PDB entry 6QL2 | X-ray diffraction, 1.30 A resolution | chain A

[Chain A]
Molecule: Carbonic anhydrase 2
Source organism: Homo sapiens
Notes: EC 4.2.1.1; fragment: human carbonic anhydrase II
Reference sequence: P00918 (CAH2_HUMAN); the author numbering skips numbers that UniProt does not, so the offset changes along the chain: 1-125 = UniProt 1-125; 127-261 = UniProt 126-260
Chain sequence (260 residues; row label = number of the first residue in the row; note: 1 number in that range is skipped by the numbering (no residue carries it; nothing is unmodelled there)):
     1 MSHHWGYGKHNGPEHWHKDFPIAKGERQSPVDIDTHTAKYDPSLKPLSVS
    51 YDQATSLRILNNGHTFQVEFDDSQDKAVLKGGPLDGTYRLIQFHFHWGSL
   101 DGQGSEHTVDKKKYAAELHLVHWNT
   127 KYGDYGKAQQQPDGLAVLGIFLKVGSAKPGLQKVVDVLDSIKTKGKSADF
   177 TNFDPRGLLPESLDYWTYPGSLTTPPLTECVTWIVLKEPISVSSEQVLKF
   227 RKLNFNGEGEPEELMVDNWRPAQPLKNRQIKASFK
Disordered / not traced: 1-3
Sequence notes: engineered mutation Thr65 (Ala in P00918), Gln67 (Asn in P00918), Tyr131 (Phe130 in P00918), Gln135 (Val134 in P00918), Thr204 (Leu203 in P00918)
Ion coordination: Zn2+: His94, His96, His119 (together with 6-ethoxy-1,3-benzothiazole-2-sulfonamide)
Residues lining bound ligands:
  - bicine (BCN): Asp72, Ser73, Asp130, Tyr131, Gly132
  - 6-ethoxy-1,3-benzothiazole-2-sulfonamide (EZL): Gln92, His94, His96, Glu106, His119, Val121, Tyr131, Gln135, Val143, Ser197, Leu198, Thr199, Thr200, Pro201, Pro202, Trp209
From the paper describing this entry:
  - binding site for 6-ethoxy-1,3-benzothiazole-2-sulfonamide: Tyr131, Gln135

[Overview]
Ligands of chain A: bicine and 6-ethoxy-1,3-benzothiazole-2-sulfonamide. His94, His96 and His119 form the Zn2+
site. The paper reports a binding site for 6-ethoxy-1,3-benzothiazole-2-sulfonamide at Tyr131 and Gln135.
Chain A is Carbonic anhydrase 2 (Homo sapiens); the structure, Crystal structure of chimeric carbonic
anhydrase VI with ethoxzolamide, was determined by X-ray diffraction together with 6QL1 and 6QL3 from the same
study.
